Entry 9NTM (electron microscopy, 7.10 A resolution (low resolution: residue-level contacts below are approximate; hydrogen-bond / salt-bridge calls are withheld)); this record covers chains HB and HC of the 89 polymer chains in the assembly.

# Chain HB
Molecule: Tubulin beta chain
Source organism: Bos taurus
UniProt: A0A4W2DT89 (A0A4W2DT89_BOBOX); the author numbering skips numbers that UniProt does not, so the offset changes along the chain: 1-44 = UniProt 1-44; 47-360 = UniProt 45-358; 369-455 = UniProt 359-445
Chain sequence (445 residues; each row starts with the number of its first residue; note: 10 numbers in that range are skipped by the numbering (no residue carries them; nothing is unmodelled there)):
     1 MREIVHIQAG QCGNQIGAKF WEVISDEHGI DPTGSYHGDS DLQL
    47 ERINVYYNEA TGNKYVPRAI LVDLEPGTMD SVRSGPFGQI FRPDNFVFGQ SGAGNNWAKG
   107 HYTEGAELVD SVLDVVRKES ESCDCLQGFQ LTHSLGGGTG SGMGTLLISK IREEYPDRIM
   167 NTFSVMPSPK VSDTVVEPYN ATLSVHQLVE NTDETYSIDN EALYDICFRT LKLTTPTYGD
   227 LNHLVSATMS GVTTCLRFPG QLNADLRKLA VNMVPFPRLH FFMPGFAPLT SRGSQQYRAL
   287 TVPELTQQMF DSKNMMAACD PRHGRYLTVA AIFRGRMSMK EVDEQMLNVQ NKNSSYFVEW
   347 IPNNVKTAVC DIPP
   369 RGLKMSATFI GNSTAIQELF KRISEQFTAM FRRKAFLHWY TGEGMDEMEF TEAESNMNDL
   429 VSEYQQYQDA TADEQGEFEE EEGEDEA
Unresolved in the structure: 437-455
Ligand contacts:
  - GDP (guanosine-5'-diphosphate): Gly-10, Gln-11, Cys-12, Gln-15, Ile-16, Asn-101, Ser-140, Gly-142, Gly-143, Gly-144, Thr-145, Gly-146, Val-171, Asp-179, Thr-180, Glu-183, Asn-206, Leu-209, Tyr-224, Leu-227, Asn-228
  - GTP (guanosine-5'-triphosphate): Gln-247, Leu-248, Lys-254
  - taxol (TA1): Glu-22, Val-23, Asp-26, Glu-27, Leu-217, Asp-226, His-229, Leu-230, Ala-233, Ser-236, Phe-272, Pro-274, Leu-275, Thr-276, Ser-277, Arg-278, Gln-281, Arg-320, Pro-360, Arg-369, Gly-370, Leu-371

# Chain HC
Molecule: Tubulin alpha-1B chain
Source organism: Bos taurus
UniProt: P81947 (TBA1B_BOVIN); residues 1-451 here = UniProt positions 1-451
Chain sequence (451 residues; each row starts with the number of its first residue):
     1 MRECISIHVG QAGVQIGNAC WELYCLEHGI QPDGQMPSDK TIGGGDDSFN TFFSETGAGK
    61 HVPRAVFVDL EPTVIDEVRT GTYRQLFHPE QLITGKEDAA NNYARGHYTI GKEIIDLVLD
   121 RIRKLADQCT GLQGFLVFHS FGGGTGSGFT SLLMERLSVD YGKKSKLEFS IYPAPQVSTA
   181 VVEPYNSILT THTTLEHSDC AFMVDNEAIY DICRRNLDIE RPTYTNLNRL ISQIVSSITA
   241 SLRFDGALNV DLTEFQTNLV PYPRIHFPLA TYAPVISAEK AYHEQLSVAE ITNACFEPAN
   301 QMVKCDPRHG KYMACCLLYR GDVVPKDVNA AIATIKTKRS IQFVDWCPTG FKVGINYQPP
   361 TVVPGGDLAK VQRAVCMLSN TTAIAEAWAR LDHKFDLMYA KRAFVHWYVG EGMEEGEFSE
   421 AREDMAALEK DYEEVGVDSV EGEGEEEGEE Y
Unresolved in the structure: 39-45, 438-451
Metal / ion sites: Mg2+: Gln-11 (together with GTP)
Ligand contacts: GTP (guanosine-5'-triphosphate): Gly-10, Gln-11, Ala-12, Gln-15, Asp-69, Asp-98, Ala-99, Ala-100, Asn-101, Ser-140, Gly-142, Gly-143, Gly-144, Thr-145, Gly-146, Ile-171, Thr-179, Glu-183, Val-204, Asn-206, Tyr-224, Leu-227, Asn-228

# Chain HB / chain HC interface
Contacting residue pairs (44; chain HB residue first):
  Gln-96(HB) with Met-1(HC)
  Gly-100(HB) with Glu-254(HC); Thr-257(HC)
  Asn-101(HB) with Glu-254(HC)
  Val-177(HB) with Asn-329(HC)
  Ser-178(HB) with Thr-349(HC); Phe-351(HC)
  Asp-179(HB) with Leu-248(HC); Asn-329(HC); Phe-351(HC); Lys-352(HC); Val-353(HC)
  Thr-180(HB) with Asn-258(HC); Thr-349(HC); Lys-352(HC)
  Val-181(HB) with Asn-258(HC); Cys-347(HC); Thr-349(HC)
  Tyr-210(HB) with Lys-326(HC)
  Phe-214(HB) with Lys-326(HC)
  Thr-220(HB) with Lys-326(HC)
  Thr-221(HB) with Lys-326(HC)
  Pro-222(HB) with Lys-326(HC)
  Tyr-224(HB) with Pro-325(HC)
  Gln-394(HB) with Pro-348(HC); Thr-349(HC)
  Ala-397(HB) with Asp-345(HC); Trp-346(HC)
  Met-398(HB) with Trp-346(HC)
  Arg-401(HB) with Tyr-262(HC); Asp-345(HC); Trp-346(HC)
  Lys-402(HB) with Tyr-262(HC); Trp-346(HC)
  Ala-403(HB) with Tyr-262(HC); Trp-346(HC)
  Phe-404(HB) with Thr-257(HC); Val-260(HC); Pro-261(HC)
  His-406(HB) with Val-260(HC); Pro-261(HC); Tyr-262(HC); Pro-263(HC)
  Trp-407(HB) with Gln-256(HC)
Also at the interface, not in a pair above, chain HB (26 interface residues in all): Gly-98, Lys-176, Val-182
Also at the interface, not in a pair above, chain HC (27 interface residues in all): Asp-251, Thr-253, Val-324, Ile-332, Gly-350, Val-435

# Summary
Chain HB and chain HC form an interface of 26 and 27 residues respectively. Bound to chain HB: GTP, GDP and
taxol. Bound to chain HC: GTP.
Here chain HB is Tubulin beta chain and chain HC is Tubulin alpha-1B chain, both from Bos taurus. Entry 9NTM
(SPEF1 bound to 14-pf microtubule) was determined by electron microscopy, deposited together with 9NW3 and
9OT2.
